PDB entry 8YZZ | X-ray diffraction, 1.88 A resolution | chains A and B of the 3 polymer chains in the assembly

Chain A:
Protein: MHC class I antigen
Source organism: Homo sapiens
UniProt: A0A143Y4R2 (A0A143Y4R2_HUMAN); residues 1-274 here correspond to UniProt positions 25-298 (UniProt number = residue number + 24)
Chain sequence (274 residues; each row starts with the number of its first residue):
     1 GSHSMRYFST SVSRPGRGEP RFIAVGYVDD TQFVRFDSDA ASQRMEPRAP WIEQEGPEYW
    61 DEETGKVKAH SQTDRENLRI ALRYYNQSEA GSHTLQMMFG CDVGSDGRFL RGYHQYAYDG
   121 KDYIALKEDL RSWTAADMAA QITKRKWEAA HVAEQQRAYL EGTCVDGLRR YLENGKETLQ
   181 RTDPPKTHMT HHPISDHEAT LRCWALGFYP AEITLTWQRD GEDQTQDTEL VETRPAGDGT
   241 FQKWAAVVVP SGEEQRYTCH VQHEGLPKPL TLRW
Cystine bridges: Cys-101/Cys-164, Cys-203/Cys-259

Chain B:
Protein: Beta-2-microglobulin
Source organism: Homo sapiens
UniProt: P61769 (B2MG_HUMAN); residues 1-99 here correspond to UniProt positions 21-119 (UniProt number = residue number + 20)
Chain sequence (100 residues; row label = number of the first residue in the row; numbering starts at 0):
     0 MIQRTPKIQV YSRHPAENGK SNFLNCYVSG FHPSDIEVDL LKNGERIEKV EHSDLSFSKD
    60 WSFYLLYYTE FTPTEKDEYA CRVNHVTLSQ PKIVKWDRDM
Cystine bridges: Cys-25/Cys-80
Sequence notes: initiating methionine (0)
Curated features (UniProtKB/Swiss-Prot):
  - modified residue: Gln-2 (Pyrrolidone carboxylic acid)
  - glycosylation: Ile-1 (N-linked (Glc) (glycation) isoleucine), Lys-19 (N-linked (Glc) (glycation) lysine), Lys-41 (N-linked (Glc) (glycation) lysine), Lys-48 (N-linked (Glc) (glycation) lysine), Lys-58 (N-linked (Glc) (glycation) lysine), Lys-91 (N-linked (Glc) (glycation) lysine), Lys-94 (N-linked (Glc) (glycation) lysine)

Interface between chain A and chain B:
Contacting residue pairs - 53 pairs, chain A then chain B:
  Phe-8(A) / Ser-55(B)
  Phe-8(A) / Phe-56(B)  hydrophobic
  Ser-9(A) / Phe-56(B)
  Thr-10(A) / Phe-56(B)
  Thr-10(A) / Phe-62(B)
  Val-12(A) / Ser-33(B)
  Val-25(A) / Asp-53(B)
  Val-25(A) / Leu-54(B)
  Val-25(A) / Ser-55(B)
  Tyr-27(A) / Ser-55(B)
  Tyr-27(A) / Tyr-63(B)  hydrogen bond
  Gln-32(A) / Asp-53(B)  hydrogen bond
  Arg-35(A) / Asp-53(B)  salt bridge
  Arg-48(A) / Asp-53(B)  salt bridge
  Ser-92(A) / Met-0(B)
  Gln-96(A) / His-31(B)  hydrogen bond
  Gln-96(A) / Phe-56(B)
  Gln-96(A) / Trp-60(B)  hydrogen bond (side chain-backbone)
  Gln-96(A) / Phe-62(B)
  Met-97(A) / Phe-56(B)
  Gln-115(A) / Lys-58(B)  hydrogen bond
  Gln-115(A) / Trp-60(B)
  Tyr-116(A) / Trp-60(B)
  Ala-117(A) / Trp-60(B)  hydrophobic
  Asp-119(A) / Met-0(B)
  Asp-119(A) / Ile-1(B)
  Asp-119(A) / His-31(B)
  Gly-120(A) / His-31(B)  hydrogen bond (backbone-side chain)
  Lys-121(A) / Ile-1(B)
  Asp-122(A) / Trp-60(B)  hydrogen bond
  Thr-190(A) / Asp-98(B)  hydrogen bond
  His-192(A) / Asp-98(B)  salt bridge
  Arg-202(A) / Asp-98(B)  salt bridge
  Arg-202(A) / Met-99(B)  hydrogen bond (side chain-backbone)
  Trp-204(A) / Asp-98(B)  hydrogen bond
  Trp-204(A) / Met-99(B)  hydrophobic
  Val-231(A) / Gln-8(B)
  Glu-232(A) / Gln-8(B)  hydrogen bond (backbone-side chain)
  Glu-232(A) / Ser-28(B)  hydrogen bond
  Thr-233(A) / Tyr-26(B)
  Arg-234(A) / Gln-8(B)  hydrogen bond
  Arg-234(A) / Tyr-10(B)
  Arg-234(A) / Tyr-26(B)
  Arg-234(A) / Met-99(B)  hydrogen bond
  Pro-235(A) / Tyr-10(B)  hydrogen bond (backbone-side chain)
  Pro-235(A) / Tyr-26(B)
  Ala-236(A) / Arg-12(B)  hydrogen bond (backbone-side chain)
  Ala-236(A) / Asn-24(B)  hydrogen bond (backbone-side chain)
  Gly-237(A) / Arg-12(B)
  Gln-242(A) / Tyr-10(B)
  Gln-242(A) / Ser-11(B)
  Gln-242(A) / Arg-12(B)  hydrogen bond (side chain-backbone)
  Trp-244(A) / Met-99(B)
Other interface residues (no listed pair), chain A (38 interface residues in all): Ile-23, His-93, Thr-94, Met-98, Leu-206, Asp-238
Other interface residues (no listed pair), chain B (26 interface residues in all): Arg-3, His-13, Pro-14, Asp-59, Leu-65

In short:
38 residues of chain A and 26 residues of chain B are in contact, with 18 hydrogen bonds and 4 salt bridges.
Polar contacts include Arg-35(A)/Asp-53(B), Arg-48(A)/Asp-53(B) and His-192(A)/Asp-98(B).
Here chain A is MHC class I antigen and chain B is Beta-2-microglobulin, both from Homo sapiens. Entry 8YZZ
(The structure of HLA-A*2402 complex with peptide from SARS-CoV-2 S448-456 NYNYLYRLF(Prototype)) was
determined by X-ray diffraction (same publication as 8YZR, 8YZW, 8Z05, 8Z06, 8Z07 and 8Z08).
